Entry 8CLS (electron microscopy, 4.00 A resolution); this record covers chains A and F of the 8 polymer chains in the assembly.

Chain A:
Molecule: Insulin-like receptor
Source organism: Drosophila melanogaster
Notes: EC 2.7.10.1
Reference sequence: P09208 (INSR_DROME); numbering as in UniProt (aligned over 264-1310)
Sequence (1068 residues; row label = number of the first residue in the row):
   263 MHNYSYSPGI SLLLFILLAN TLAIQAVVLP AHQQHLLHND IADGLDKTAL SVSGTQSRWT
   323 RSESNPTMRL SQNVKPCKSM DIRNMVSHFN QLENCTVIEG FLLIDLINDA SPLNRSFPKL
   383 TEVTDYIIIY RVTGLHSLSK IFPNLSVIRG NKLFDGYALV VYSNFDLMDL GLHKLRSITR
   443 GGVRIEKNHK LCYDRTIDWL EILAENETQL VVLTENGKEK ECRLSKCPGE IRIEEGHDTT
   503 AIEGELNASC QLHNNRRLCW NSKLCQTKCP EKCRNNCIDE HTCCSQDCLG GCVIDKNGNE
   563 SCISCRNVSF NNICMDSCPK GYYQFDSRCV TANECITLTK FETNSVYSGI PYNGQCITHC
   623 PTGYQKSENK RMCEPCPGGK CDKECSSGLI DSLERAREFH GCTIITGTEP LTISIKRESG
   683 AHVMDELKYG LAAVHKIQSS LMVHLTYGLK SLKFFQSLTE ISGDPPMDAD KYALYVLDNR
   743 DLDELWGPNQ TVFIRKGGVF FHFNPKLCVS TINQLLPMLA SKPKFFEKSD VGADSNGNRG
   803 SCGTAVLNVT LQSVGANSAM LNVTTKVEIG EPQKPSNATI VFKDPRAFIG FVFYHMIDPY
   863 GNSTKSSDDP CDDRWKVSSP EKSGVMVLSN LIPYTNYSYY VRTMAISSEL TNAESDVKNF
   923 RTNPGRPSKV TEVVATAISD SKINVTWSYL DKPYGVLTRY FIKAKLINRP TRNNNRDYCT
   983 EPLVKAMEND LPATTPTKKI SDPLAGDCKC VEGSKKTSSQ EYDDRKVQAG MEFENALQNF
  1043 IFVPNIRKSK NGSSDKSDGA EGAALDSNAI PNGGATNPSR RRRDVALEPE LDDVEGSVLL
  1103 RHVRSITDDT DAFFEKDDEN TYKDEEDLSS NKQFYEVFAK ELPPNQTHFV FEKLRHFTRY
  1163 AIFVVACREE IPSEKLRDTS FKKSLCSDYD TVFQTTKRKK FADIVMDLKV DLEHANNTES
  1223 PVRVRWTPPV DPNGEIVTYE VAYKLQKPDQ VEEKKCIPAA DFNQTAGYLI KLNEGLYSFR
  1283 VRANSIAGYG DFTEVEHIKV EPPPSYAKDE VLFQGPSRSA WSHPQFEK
Disordered / not traced: 263-327, 483-512, 986-1031, 1048-1117, 1311-1330
Construct notes: initiating methionine (263); expression tag (1311-1330)
Disulfides: C339-C357, C521-C527, C531-C539, C535-C545, C546-C554, C550-C564, C567-C576, C580-C591, C597-C618, C622-C635, C638-C643, C647-C664, C770-C804, C981-C1258, C1169-C1188
UniProt features mapped onto this chain:
  - glycosylation (N-linked (GlcNAc...) asparagine): N265, N356, N376, N406, N468, N509, N561, N569, N751, N810, N824, N839, N864, N898, N946, N1053, N1147, N1218, N1265
From the paper describing this entry:
  - contacts within the chain: Y419-R446 (hydrogen bond), R446-E448 (hydrogen bond), R1170-E1176
  - post-translational modification sites: N606
  - self-association interface (contacts with another copy of this molecule); pairs are residue here / residue on that copy: C873-C873 (disulfide), E1242
  - mutagenesis - V811D, Y902C: decreased stability (proposed by the authors, not directly observed)

Chain F:
Molecule: Probable insulin-like peptide 5
Reference sequence: Q7KUD5 (INSL5_DROME); residues 1-28 here correspond to UniProt positions 24-51 (UniProt number = residue number + 23)
Sequence (28 residues; numbered 1 to 28; the number before each row is that of its first residue):
     1 NSLRACGPAL MDMLRVACPN GFNSMFAK
Disordered / not traced: 25-28

How chain A and chain F interact:
Pairs across the interface (9):
  S815(A) - V16(F)  hydrogen bond (side chain-backbone)
  M822(A) - V16(F)
  M822(A) - A17(F)
  M822(A) - P19(F)
  S880(A) - N1(F)
  S881(A) - N1(F)  hydrogen bond (backbone-side chain)
  V889(A) - L3(F)  hydrophobic
  S891(A) - L3(F)
  F1183(A) - M11(F)  hydrophobic
Interface residues without a listed pair, chain A (10 interface residues in all): S820, S1182, K1185
Interface residues without a listed pair, chain F (9 interface residues in all): P8, M13, F22
From the paper, about this interface:
  - pairs named by the authors: F1183(A)-M11(F) (hydrophobic contact)
  - interface residues, chain A: S815(A), V889(A), A1168(A)

In short:
Chain A and chain F form an interface of 10 and 9 residues respectively; the contacts include 2 hydrogen
bonds. Among the polar pairs are S815(A)-V16(F) and S881(A)-N1(F). The paper describes a hydrophobic contact
between F1183(A) and M11(F). From the paper: V811D and Y902C of chain A reduce stability; interface residues
S815(A), V889(A) and A1168(A).
Chain A is Insulin-like receptor (Drosophila melanogaster) and chain F is Probable insulin-like peptide 5; the
structure, Drosophila melanogaster insulin receptor ectodomain in complex with DILP5, was determined by
electron microscopy.
